Entry 6ISC (X-ray diffraction, 2.20 A resolution); this record covers chains A and B.

[Chain A]
Protein: CD226 antigen
Organism: Mus musculus
UniProt: Q8K4F0 (CD226_MOUSE); residues 1-223 here correspond to UniProt positions 21-243 (UniProt number = residue number + 20)
Sequence (223 residues; row label = number of the first residue in the row):
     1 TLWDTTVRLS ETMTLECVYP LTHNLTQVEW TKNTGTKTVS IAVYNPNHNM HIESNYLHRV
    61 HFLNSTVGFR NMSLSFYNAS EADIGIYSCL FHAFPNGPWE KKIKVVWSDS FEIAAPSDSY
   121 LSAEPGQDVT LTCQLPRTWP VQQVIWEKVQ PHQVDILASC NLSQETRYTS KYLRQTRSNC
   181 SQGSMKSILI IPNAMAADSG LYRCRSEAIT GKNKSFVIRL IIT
Disordered / not traced: 1, 136-138
Disulfides: Cys17-Cys89, Cys133-Cys204, Cys160-Cys180

[Chain B]
Protein: Poliovirus receptor
Organism: Homo sapiens
UniProt: P15151 (PVR_HUMAN); residue numbers follow UniProt; this construct covers 28-145
Sequence (118 residues; numbered 28 to 145; the number before each row is that of its first residue):
    28 DVVVQAPTQV PGFLGDSVTL PCYLQVPNME VTHVSQLTWA RHGESGSMAV FHQTQGPSYS
    88 ESKRLEFVAA RLGAELRNAS LRMFGLRVED EGNYTCLFVT FPQGSRSVDI WLRVLAKP
Disulfides: Cys49-Cys123
Glycans and other covalent adducts: N-acetylglucosamine (NAG) linked to Asn105

[Interface between chain A and chain B]
Residue-residue contacts - 36 pairs, chain A then chain B:
  Thr26(A) with Ser62(B); Gln63(B), hydrogen bond; His79(B)
  Gln27(A) with Val126(B); Thr127(B), hydrogen bond (side chain-backbone); Phe128(B)
  Glu29(A) with Val126(B); Gly131(B); Ser132(B), hydrogen bond
  Val43(A) with Phe128(B), hydrophobic; Pro129(B)
  Asn45(A) with Ser62(B), hydrogen bond; Phe128(B)
  Asn47(A) with His60(B); Gln80(B), hydrogen bond
  His48(A) with His60(B), hydrogen bond; Phe128(B)
  Asn49(A) with Phe128(B)
  His51(A) with Phe128(B); Pro129(B)
  Leu90(A) with Ser132(B)
  His92(A) with Leu124(B); Val126(B); Ser132(B)
  Ala93(A) with Gln63(B), hydrogen bond (backbone-side chain)
  Phe94(A) with Val77(B), hydrophobic; His79(B); Gln82(B); Gly83(B); Ser85(B)
  Pro95(A) with Val77(B); Ser85(B)
  Asn96(A) with Ser74(B), hydrogen bond (backbone-side chain)
  Gly97(A) with Ser74(B)
  Pro98(A) with Thr65(B)
  Glu165(A) with Gly70(B)
Interface residues without a listed pair, chain A (19 interface residues in all): Ser40
Interface residues without a listed pair, chain B (21 interface residues in all): Pro84, Gln130

[Summary]
The interface between chain A and chain B involves 19 residues on one side and 21 on the other, with 8
hydrogen bonds. Among the polar pairs are Thr26(A)-Gln63(B), Gln27(A)-Thr127(B) and Glu29(A)-Ser132(B).
N-acetylglucosamine is covalently linked to Asn105(B).
Here chain A is CD226 antigen (Mus musculus) and chain B is Poliovirus receptor (Homo sapiens). Entry 6ISC
(complex structure of mCD226-ecto and hCD155-D1) was determined by X-ray diffraction (same publication as 6ISA
and 6ISB).
